Entry 2I2S (X-ray diffraction, 2.30 A resolution); this record covers chain A.

# Chain A
Molecule: Outer capsid protein VP4
Source organism: Porcine rotavirus
Notes: fragment: VP8* domain
UniProt: P11114 (VP4_ROTP5); residue numbers follow UniProt; this construct covers 64-224
Sequence (163 residues; row label = number of the first residue in the row):
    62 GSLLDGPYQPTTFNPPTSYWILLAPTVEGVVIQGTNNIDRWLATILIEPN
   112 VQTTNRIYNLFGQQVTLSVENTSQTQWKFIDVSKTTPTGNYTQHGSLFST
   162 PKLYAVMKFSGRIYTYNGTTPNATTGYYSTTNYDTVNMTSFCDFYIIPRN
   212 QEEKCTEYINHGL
Ion coordination: Na+: D142, G156, Y165, T176, Y177
Residues lining bound ligands:
  - MNA (2-O-methyl-5-N-acetyl-alpha-D-neuraminic acid), molecule 1: R101, S144, H155, G156, N178, Y188, Y189, S190
  - MNA, molecule 2: T114, S129, V130, E131, Y152, T153, Q154

# Summary
Bound to chain A: compound MNA. D142, G156, Y165, T176 and Y177 coordinate Na+.
Chain A is Outer capsid protein VP4 (Porcine rotavirus); the structure, Crystal Structure of the porcine CRW-8
rotavirus VP8* carbohydrate-recognising domain, was determined by X-ray diffraction (same publication as
2DWR).
